Entry 8Z3Q (electron microscopy, 2.76 A resolution); this record covers chains B and G of the 5 polymer chains in the assembly.

== Chain B ==
Name: Guanine nucleotide-binding protein G(I)/G(S)/G(T) subunit beta-1
Source organism: Homo sapiens
UniProt: P62873 (GBB1_HUMAN); residues 2-340 here = UniProt positions 2-340
Chain sequence (377 residues; numbered -10 to 366; the number before each row is that of its first residue; numbers below 1 keep their minus sign (Met-10 is residue -10)):
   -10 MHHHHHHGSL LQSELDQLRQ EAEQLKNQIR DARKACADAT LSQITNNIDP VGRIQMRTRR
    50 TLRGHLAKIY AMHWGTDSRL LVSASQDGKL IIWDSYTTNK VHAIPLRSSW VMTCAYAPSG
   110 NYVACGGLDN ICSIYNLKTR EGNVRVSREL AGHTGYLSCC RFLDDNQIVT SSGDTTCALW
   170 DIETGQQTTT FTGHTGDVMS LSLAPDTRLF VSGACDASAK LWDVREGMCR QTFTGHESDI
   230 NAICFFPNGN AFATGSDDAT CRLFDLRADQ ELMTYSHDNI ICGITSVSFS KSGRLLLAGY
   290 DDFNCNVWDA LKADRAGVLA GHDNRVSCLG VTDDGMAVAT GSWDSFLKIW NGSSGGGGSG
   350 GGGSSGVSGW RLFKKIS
Disordered / not traced: -10 to 2, 341-366
Differences from the reference sequence: initiating methionine (-10); expression tag (-9 to 1, 341-366)
UniProt features mapped onto this chain:
  - modified residue: Ser2 (N-acetylserine), His266 (Phosphohistidine)

== Chain G ==
Name: Guanine nucleotide-binding protein G(I)/G(S)/G(O) subunit gamma-2
Source organism: Homo sapiens
UniProt: P59768 (GBG2_HUMAN); residues 5-63 here = UniProt positions 5-63
Chain sequence (59 residues; row label = number of the first residue in the row):
     5 NTASIAQARK LVEQLKMEAN IDRIKVSKAA ADLMAYCEAH AKEDPLLTPV PASENPFRE
Disordered / not traced: 5-10, 63

== Interface between chain B and chain G ==
Pairs across the interface (62; chain B residue first):
  Leu7(B) with Ala12(G), hydrophobic; Val16(G)
  Ala11(B) with Leu19(G)
  Leu14(B) with Leu19(G); Lys20(G)
  Lys15(B) with Leu19(G)
  Ile18(B) with Leu19(G), hydrophobic; Ala23(G), hydrophobic
  Arg22(B) with Arg27(G)
  Ala24(B) with Lys29(G)
  Cys25(B) with Arg27(G); Lys29(G); Val30(G)
  Ala26(B) with Val30(G), hydrophobic
  Asp27(B) with Lys29(G); Val30(G); Ser31(G)
  Ala28(B) with Val30(G)
  Leu30(B) with Ala34(G), hydrophobic
  Ile33(B) with Ser31(G); Ala34(G), hydrophobic
  Ile37(B) with Met38(G), hydrophobic
  Met45(B) with Leu50(G), hydrophobic
  Arg48(B) with Phe61(G), hydrogen bond (side chain-backbone)
  Arg49(B) with Pro60(G), hydrogen bond (side chain-backbone); Phe61(G)
  Ser84(B) with Phe61(G)
  Tyr85(B) with Pro60(G); Phe61(G), hydrophobic
  Cys218(B) with Gln18(G), hydrogen bond
  Arg219(B) with Glu22(G)
  Phe235(B) with Leu37(G), hydrophobic
  Pro236(B) with Tyr40(G)
  Asp254(B) with Ala33(G)
  Arg256(B) with Asp26(G); Arg27(G); Ile28(G); Asp36(G), salt bridge
  Ala257(B) with Arg27(G); Ile28(G)
  Asp258(B) with Arg27(G), salt bridge
  Leu261(B) with Val30(G), hydrophobic; Leu37(G), hydrophobic
  Ser279(B) with Asp48(G), hydrogen bond
  Lys280(B) with Glu47(G)
  Ser281(B) with Tyr40(G); Cys41(G); His44(G); Asp48(G), hydrogen bond
  Gly282(B) with Cys41(G)
  Arg283(B) with Leu51(G)
  Leu284(B) with Leu51(G), hydrophobic
  Leu300(B) with Cys41(G), hydrophobic
  Asp323(B) with Pro49(G)
  Gly324(B) with Pro49(G); Leu50(G)
  Met325(B) with Pro49(G), hydrophobic
  Ala326(B) with Phe61(G), hydrophobic
  Val327(B) with Leu50(G), hydrophobic
  Ile338(B) with Phe61(G), hydrophobic
  Asn340(B) with Asn59(G); Phe61(G)
Other interface residues (no listed pair), chain B (48 interface residues in all): Ala21, Val40, Gln220, Asn237, Ala240, Leu252
Other interface residues (no listed pair), chain G (33 interface residues in all): Leu15, Ile25, Val54, Arg62

== Summary ==
48 residues of chain B and 33 residues of chain G are in contact, with 5 hydrogen bonds and 2 salt bridges.
Among the polar pairs are Arg256(B)-Asp36(G), Asp258(B)-Arg27(G) and Arg48(B)-Phe61(G).
Here chain B is Guanine nucleotide-binding protein G(I)/G(S)/G(T) subunit beta-1 and chain G is Guanine
nucleotide-binding protein G(I)/G(S)/G(O) subunit gamma-2, both from Homo sapiens. Entry 8Z3Q (Cryo-EM
structure of the hGPR4-Gs complex in pH7.6) was determined by electron microscopy.
